9NIG - chains M and P of the 5 polymer chains in the assembly; structure by X-ray diffraction, 3.20 A resolution.

== Chain M ==
Protein: PB TCR alpha chain
From: Homo sapiens
Sequence (208 residues; numbered 1 to 223; 15 numbers in that range are skipped by the numbering (no residue carries them; nothing is unmodelled there); the number before each row is that of its first residue):
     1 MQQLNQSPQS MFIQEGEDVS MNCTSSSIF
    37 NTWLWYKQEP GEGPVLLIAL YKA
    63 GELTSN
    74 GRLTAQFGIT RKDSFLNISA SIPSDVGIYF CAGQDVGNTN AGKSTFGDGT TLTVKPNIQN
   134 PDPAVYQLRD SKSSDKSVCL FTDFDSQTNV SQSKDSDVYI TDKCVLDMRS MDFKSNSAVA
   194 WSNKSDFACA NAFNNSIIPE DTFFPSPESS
Disordered / not traced: 1, 147, 211-223
Disulfide bonds: Cys23-Cys104, Cys152-Cys202

== Chain P ==
Protein: Tenascin
UniProt: P24821 (TENA_HUMAN); residue numbers follow UniProt; this construct covers 1013-1024
Sequence (14 residues; each row starts with the number of its first residue):
  1013 DRYRLNYSLP TGKK
Disordered / not traced: 1025-1026
Sequence notes: insertion (1025-1026)
Modified / non-standard residues: Arg1014 (citrulline; CIR); Arg1016 (citrulline; CIR)
UniProt features mapped onto this chain:
  - glycosylation: Asn1018 (N-linked (GlcNAc...) asparagine)

== Interface between chain M and chain P ==
Residue-residue contacts (15):
  Asn37(M) - Arg1016(P)
  Gln107(M) - Tyr1019(P)  hydrogen bond
  Val109(M) - Arg1014(P)
  Val109(M) - Tyr1015(P)
  Val109(M) - Arg1016(P)
  Gly110(M) - Arg1014(P)
  Asn111(M) - Tyr1019(P)
  Thr112(M) - Arg1016(P)
  Thr112(M) - Leu1017(P)
  Thr112(M) - Tyr1019(P)  hydrogen bond (backbone-side chain)
  Asn113(M) - Arg1014(P)
  Asn113(M) - Tyr1015(P)  hydrogen bond (side chain-backbone)
  Asn113(M) - Arg1016(P)
  Asn113(M) - Leu1017(P)  hydrogen bond (side chain-backbone)
  Gly115(M) - Tyr1019(P)

== Overview ==
8 residues of chain M face 5 of chain P across their interface, with 4 hydrogen bonds. Among the polar pairs
are Gln107(M)-Tyr1019(P), Thr112(M)-Tyr1019(P) and Asn113(M)-Tyr1015(P).
Chain M is PB TCR alpha chain (Homo sapiens) and chain P is Tenascin; the structure, PB TCR in complex with
HLA-DR4 presenting citrullinated Tenascin C peptide, was determined by X-ray diffraction, deposited together
with 9NIH and 9NII.
